Entry 1UB6 (X-ray diffraction, 2.12 A resolution); this record covers chains H and L.

[Chain H]
Protein: antibody 19G2, alpha chain
From: Mus musculus
Reference sequence: P18527 (HV56_MOUSE); the construct has insertions or renumbered stretches relative to UniProt, so the offset changes along the chain: 4-30 = UniProt 4-30; 34-99 = UniProt 32-97
Amino-acid sequence (208 residues; numbered 2 to 214; 5 numbers in that range are skipped by the numbering (no residue carries them; nothing is unmodelled there); the number before each row is that of its first residue):
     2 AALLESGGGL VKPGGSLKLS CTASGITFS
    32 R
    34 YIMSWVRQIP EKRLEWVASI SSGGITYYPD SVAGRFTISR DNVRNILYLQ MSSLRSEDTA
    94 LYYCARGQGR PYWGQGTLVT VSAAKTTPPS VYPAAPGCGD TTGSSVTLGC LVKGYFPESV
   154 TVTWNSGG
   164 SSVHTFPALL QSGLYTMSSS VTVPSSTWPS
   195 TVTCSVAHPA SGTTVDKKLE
Cystine bridges: Cys22-Cys97, Cys143-Cys198

[Chain L]
Protein: antibody 19G2, beta chain
From: Mus musculus
Notes: antibody fragment or engineered binder
Amino-acid sequence (213 residues; numbered 2 to 214; the number before each row is that of its first residue):
     2 AALTQSPVSN PVTLGTSASI SCRSTKSLLH SNGITYLYWY LQKPGQSPQL LIYQMSNLAS
    62 GVPNRFSSSG SGTDFTLRIN TVEAEDVGVY YCAQNLELPP TFGAGTKLEL KRADAAPTVS
   122 IFPPSSEQLT SGGASVVCFL NNFYPKDINV KWKIDGSERQ NGVLNSWTDQ DSKDSTYSMS
   182 STLTLTKDEY ERHNGYTCEA THKTSTSPIV KSF
Cystine bridges: Cys23-Cys93, Cys139-Cys199

[Interface between chain H and chain L]
Residue-residue contacts (67):
  Gln41(H) - Gln43(L)  hydrogen bond
  Gln41(H) - Pro49(L)
  Lys45(H) - Tyr92(L)
  Arg46(H) - Tyr92(L)
  Arg46(H) - Phe103(L)  hydrogen bond (side chain-backbone)
  Arg46(H) - Gly104(L)  hydrogen bond (side chain-backbone)
  Arg46(H) - Ala105(L)
  Leu47(H) - Tyr41(L)
  Leu47(H) - Phe103(L)
  Trp49(H) - Pro100(L)  hydrophobic
  Trp49(H) - Pro101(L)
  Ser52(H) - Leu99(L)
  Tyr60(H) - Leu99(L)  hydrophobic
  Tyr96(H) - Ser48(L)
  Tyr96(H) - Pro49(L)
  Gly100(H) - Asn96(L)
  Gly102(H) - Tyr54(L)
  Gly102(H) - Gln55(L)
  Gly102(H) - Asn96(L)
  Arg103(H) - Leu51(L)
  Arg103(H) - Tyr54(L)
  Arg103(H) - Ala60(L)
  Pro104(H) - Tyr39(L)  hydrophobic
  Pro104(H) - Leu51(L)
  Pro104(H) - Tyr54(L)
  Pro104(H) - Asn96(L)
  Trp106(H) - Tyr41(L)  hydrophobic
  Trp106(H) - Pro49(L)  hydrogen bond (side chain-backbone)
  Trp106(H) - Gln50(L)
  Trp106(H) - Leu51(L)
  Tyr125(H) - Ser126(L)
  Tyr125(H) - Glu128(L)
  Tyr125(H) - Gln129(L)
  Tyr125(H) - Ser132(L)  hydrogen bond
  Pro126(H) - Ser126(L)
  Pro126(H) - Glu128(L)
  Ala127(H) - Phe123(L)
  Ala128(H) - Phe123(L)
  Pro129(H) - Phe123(L)
  Asp133(H) - Ser213(L)
  Thr134(H) - Lys212(L)
  Thr140(H) - Ser121(L)  hydrogen bond
  Thr140(H) - Phe123(L)
  Thr140(H) - Phe140(L)
  Leu144(H) - Ser136(L)
  Lys146(H) - Gln129(L)
  His167(H) - Asn142(L)  hydrogen bond
  His167(H) - Asn143(L)
  His167(H) - Ser179(L)  hydrogen bond
  Thr168(H) - Thr169(L)
  Phe169(H) - Phe140(L)  hydrophobic
  Phe169(H) - Asn142(L)
  Phe169(H) - Ser167(L)
  Phe169(H) - Thr169(L)
  Phe169(H) - Ser179(L)
  Phe169(H) - Met180(L)
  Phe169(H) - Ser181(L)
  Pro170(H) - Ser167(L)  hydrogen bond (backbone-side chain)
  Pro170(H) - Trp168(L)
  Leu172(H) - Asn166(L)
  Gln174(H) - Leu165(L)
  Gln174(H) - Thr185(L)  hydrogen bond
  Ser181(H) - Phe140(L)
  Ser181(H) - Ser181(L)  hydrogen bond
  Ser183(H) - Phe140(L)
  Ser183(H) - Asn142(L)  hydrogen bond
  Lys211(H) - Glu128(L)
Other interface residues (no listed pair), chain H (41 interface residues in all): Ile35, Val39, Glu48, Gln101, Gly107, Gln108, Leu141, Gly142, Ser182
Other interface residues (no listed pair), chain L (44 interface residues in all): Leu4, Ser61, Ile122, Pro124, Val138

[Summary]
Chain H and chain L form an interface of 41 and 44 residues respectively; the contacts include 12 hydrogen
bonds. Among the polar pairs are Gln41(H)-Gln43(L), Arg46(H)-Phe103(L) and Arg46(H)-Gly104(L).
Here chain H is antibody 19G2, alpha chain and chain L is antibody 19G2, beta chain, both from Mus musculus.
Entry 1UB6 (Crystal structure of Antibody 19G2 with sera ligand) was determined by X-ray diffraction.
